Entry 6B46 (electron microscopy, 3.10 A resolution); this record covers chains H and M of the 10 polymer chains in the assembly.

== Chain H ==
Name: CRISPR-associated protein Csy3
Organism: Pseudomonas aeruginosa (strain UCBPP-PA14)
UniProt: Q02MM1 (CSY3_PSEAB); numbering as in UniProt (aligned over 1-342)
Chain sequence (344 residues; numbered -1 to 342; the number before each row is that of its first residue; numbers below 1 keep their minus sign (Met-1 is residue -1)):
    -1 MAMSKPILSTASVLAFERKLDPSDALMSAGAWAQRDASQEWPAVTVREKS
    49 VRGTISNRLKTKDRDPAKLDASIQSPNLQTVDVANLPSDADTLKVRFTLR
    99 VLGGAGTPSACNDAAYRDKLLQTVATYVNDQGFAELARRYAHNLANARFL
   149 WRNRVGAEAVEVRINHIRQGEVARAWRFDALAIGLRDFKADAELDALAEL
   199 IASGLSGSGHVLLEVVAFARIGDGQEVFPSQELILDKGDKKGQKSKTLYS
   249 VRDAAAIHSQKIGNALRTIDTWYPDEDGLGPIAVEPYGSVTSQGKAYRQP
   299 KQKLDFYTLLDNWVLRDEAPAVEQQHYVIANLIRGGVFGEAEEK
Disordered / not traced: -1 to 5, 339-342
Differences from the reference sequence: initiating methionine (-1); expression tag (0)

== Chain M ==
Molecule: Pseudomonas aeruginosa strain SMC4485 CRISPR repeat sequence
Organism: Pseudomonas aeruginosa
Sequence (60 nucleotides; each row starts with the number of its first residue):
     1 CUAAGAAAUUCACGGCGGGCUUGAUGUCCGCGUCUACCUGGUUCACUGCC
    51 GUGUAGGCAG

== How chain H and chain M interact ==
Contacting residue pairs (32):
  Val11(H) - A4(M)  base contact
  Ala13(H) - G5(M)  sugar contact
  Glu15(H) - G5(M)  sugar contact
  Glu15(H) - A6(M)  phosphate contact
  Arg16(H) - A6(M)  phosphate contact
  Arg16(H) - A7(M)  salt bridge to the phosphate
  Ser48(H) - G15(M)  phosphate contact
  Val49(H) - C13(M)  sugar contact
  Val49(H) - G15(M)  phosphate contact
  Arg50(H) - C13(M)  sugar contact
  Arg50(H) - G14(M)  hydrogen bond to the sugar
  Arg50(H) - G15(M)  hydrogen bond to the base
  Arg50(H) - C16(M)  sugar contact
  Gly51(H) - C13(M)  base contact
  Leu76(H) - G15(M)  base contact
  Gln77(H) - C13(M)  hydrogen bond to the base
  Trp149(H) - A8(M)  base contact
  Arg150(H) - C11(M)  sugar contact
  Arg150(H) - A12(M)  salt bridge to the phosphate
  Gln229(H) - U10(M)  phosphate contact
  Gln258(H) - U9(M)  phosphate contact
  Lys259(H) - A8(M)  hydrogen bond to the base
  Lys259(H) - U9(M)  phosphate contact
  Asn262(H) - A8(M)  hydrogen bond to the sugar
  Arg265(H) - A8(M)  salt bridge to the phosphate
  Val288(H) - A8(M)  base contact
  Thr289(H) - A8(M)  hydrogen bond to the base
  Ser290(H) - A8(M)  hydrogen bond to the base
  Arg332(H) - A7(M)  sugar contact
  Gly334(H) - G5(M)  hydrogen bond to the sugar
  Gly334(H) - A6(M)  sugar contact
  Val335(H) - G5(M)  sugar contact
Other interface residues (no listed pair), chain H (29 interface residues in all): Phe14, Thr52, Pro74, Val79, Leu231, His256

== Summary ==
29 residues of chain H face 13 of chain M across their interface, with 8 hydrogen bonds and 3 salt bridges.
Polar pairs include Arg50(H)-G15(M), Gln77(H)-C13(M) and Lys259(H)-A8(M).
Here chain H is CRISPR-associated protein Csy3 (Pseudomonas aeruginosa (strain UCBPP-PA14)) and chain M is
Pseudomonas aeruginosa strain SMC4485 CRISPR repeat sequence (Pseudomonas aeruginosa). Entry 6B46 (Cryo-EM
structure of Type I-F CRISPR crRNA-guided Csy surveillance complex with bound anti-CRISPR protein AcrF1) was
determined by electron microscopy, deposited together with 6B44, 6B45, 6B47 and 6B48.
